7N2P - chains A and D of the 5 polymer chains in the assembly; structure by X-ray diffraction, 2.50 A resolution.

Chain A:
Protein: Human leukocyte antigen (HLA) B27
From: Homo sapiens
UniProt: A3F718 (A3F718_HUMAN); residues 1-278 here correspond to UniProt positions 11-288 (UniProt number = residue number + 10)
Chain sequence (278 residues; row label = number of the first residue in the row):
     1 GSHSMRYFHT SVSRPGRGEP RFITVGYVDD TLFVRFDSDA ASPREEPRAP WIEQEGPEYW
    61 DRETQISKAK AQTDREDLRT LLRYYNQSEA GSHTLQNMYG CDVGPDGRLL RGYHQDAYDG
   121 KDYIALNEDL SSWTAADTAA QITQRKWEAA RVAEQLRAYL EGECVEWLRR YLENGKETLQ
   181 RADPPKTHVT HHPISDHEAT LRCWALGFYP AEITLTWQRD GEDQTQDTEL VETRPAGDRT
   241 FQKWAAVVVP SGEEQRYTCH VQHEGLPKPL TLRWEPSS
Disordered / not traced: 195-198, 216-218, 250-256, 277-278
Construct notes: engineered mutation Ser-67 (Cys77 in A3F718)
Disulfide bonds: Cys-101/Cys-164, Cys-203/Cys-259
What the authors report for this chain:
  - mutagenesis - H114Y: unchanged stability
  - mutagenesis - D116H: unchanged signaling

Chain D:
Protein: AS4.3 T cell receptor alpha chain
From: Homo sapiens
Chain sequence (204 residues; row label = number of the first residue in the row):
     2 KQEVTQIPAA LSVPEGENLV LNCSFTDSAI YNLQWFRQDP GKGLTSLLLI QSSQREQTSG
    62 RLNASLDKSS GRSTLYIAAS QPGDSATYLC AVSNFNKFYF GSGTKLNVKP NIQNPDPAVY
   122 QLRDSKSSDK SVCLFTDFDS QTNVSQSKDS DVYITDKCVL DMRSMDFKSN SAVAWSNKSD
   182 FACANAFNNS IIPEDTFFPS PESS
Disordered / not traced: 126-129, 203-205
Disulfide bonds: Cys-24/Cys-91, Cys-134/Cys-184
Covalent attachments: N-acetylglucosamine (NAG) linked to Asn-23, Asn-64, Asn-189

Interface between chain A and chain D:
Residue-residue contacts (14):
  Arg-62(A) / Ala-30(D)
  Arg-62(A) / Phe-96(D)
  Gln-65(A) / Phe-96(D)
  Ile-66(A) / Phe-96(D)  hydrophobic
  Ala-69(A) / Tyr-32(D)
  Glu-154(A) / Gln-55(D)
  Gln-155(A) / Gln-52(D)
  Gln-155(A) / Ser-53(D)  hydrogen bond (side chain-backbone)
  Gln-155(A) / Ser-54(D)  hydrogen bond (side chain-backbone)
  Ala-158(A) / Ser-54(D)
  Ala-158(A) / Gln-55(D)
  Tyr-159(A) / Ser-54(D)
  Glu-163(A) / Ser-54(D)  hydrogen bond
  Glu-163(A) / Lys-69(D)  salt bridge
Interface residues without a listed pair, chain A (10 interface residues in all): Arg-151

Summary:
The interface between chain A and chain D involves 10 residues on one side and 8 on the other, with 3 hydrogen
bonds and 1 salt bridge. Polar pairs include Glu-163(A)/Lys-69(D), Gln-155(A)/Ser-53(D) and
Gln-155(A)/Ser-54(D). The paper reports that H114Y of chain A leaves stability unchanged; D116H of chain A
leaves signaling unchanged.
Here chain A is Human leukocyte antigen (HLA) B27 and chain D is AS4.3 T cell receptor alpha chain, both from
Homo sapiens. Entry 7N2P (AS4.3-RNASEH2b-HLA*B27) was determined by X-ray diffraction (same publication as
7N2N, 7N2O, 7N2Q, 7N2R, 7N2S and 8CX4).
